PDB entry 7MX1 | X-ray diffraction, 1.64 A resolution | chains A and C

[Chain A]
Name: Serine/threonine-protein kinase PLK1
From: Homo sapiens
Notes: EC 2.7.11.21
UniProtKB: P53350 (PLK1_HUMAN); numbering as in UniProt (aligned over 371-603)
Chain sequence (237 residues; row label = number of the first residue in the row):
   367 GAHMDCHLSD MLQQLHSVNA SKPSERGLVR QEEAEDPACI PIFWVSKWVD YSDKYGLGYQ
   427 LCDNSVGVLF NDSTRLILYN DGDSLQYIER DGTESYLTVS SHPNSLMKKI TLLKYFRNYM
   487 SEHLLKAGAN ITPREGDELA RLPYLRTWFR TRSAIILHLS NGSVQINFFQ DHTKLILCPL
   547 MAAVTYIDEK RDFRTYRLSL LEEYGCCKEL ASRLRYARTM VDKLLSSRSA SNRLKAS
Not modelled in the structure: 367-371, 504-505, 594-603
Construct notes: expression tag (367-370)
Ligand contacts: ZOY (N-[(4S)-4,5-diamino-5-oxopentyl]-10-phenyldecanamide): V415, Y417, Y421, L478, Y481, F482, Y485, H489, L490, L491
UniProt features mapped onto this chain:
  - region: A493 to R507 (Linker), H538 to K540 (Important for interaction with phosphorylated proteins)
  - modified residue: S375 (Phosphoserine), S450 (Phosphoserine), T498 (Phosphothreonine)
  - cross-link: K492 (Glycyl lysine isopeptide (Lys-Gly) (interchain with G-Cter in ubiquitin))
  - mutagenesis: W414 (W414F: Abolishes interaction with CDC25C and reduces centrosomal localization; W414F: No effect on centrosomal localization, nor on S-phase progression; when asscociated with A-427 ...), V415 (V415A: Loss of centrosomal localization and of S-phase progression; when associated with A- 414 and A-427), L427 (L427A: No effect on centrosomal localization, nor on S-phase progression; when associated with A-414. Loss of centrosomal localization and of S-phase progression; when associated with A- 414 and A-415), K492 (K492R: Severe mitotic defects leading to prometaphase delay. Increased localization at kinetochores leading to increased levels of phosphorylated BUBR1), H538 (H538A: In pincer mutant; loss of centrosomal location and decreased interaction with phosphorylated CDC25C and BUB1; when associated with M-540), K540 (K540M: In pincer mutant; loss of centrosomal location and decreased interaction with phosphorylated CDC25C and BUB1; when associated with A-538)
Reported in the primary citation:
  - binding site for ZOY: Y485, H489
  - binding site for ZOY: Y417, Y421, L478, Y481, F482 (citing earlier work)

[Chain C]
Name: Ace-pro-leu-ala-ser-tpo
Chain sequence (6 residues; each row starts with the number of its first residue; numbering starts at 0):
     0 XPLAST
Covalent attachments: N-[(4S)-4,5-diamino-5-oxopentyl]-10-phenyldecanamide (ZOY) linked to A3, T5
Modified residues: ACE (acetyl group) at position 0; T5 (phosphothreonine; TPO)
Ligand contacts: ZOY (N-[(4S)-4,5-diamino-5-oxopentyl]-10-phenyldecanamide): P1, L2, S4

[Interface between chain A and chain C]
Contacting residue pairs (16; chain A residue first):
  K413(A) with S4(C)
  W414(A) with L2(C); A3(C); S4(C), hydrogen bond (backbone-backbone)
  V415(A) with L2(C)
  D416(A) with ACE_0(C); P1(C); L2(C), hydrogen bond (backbone-backbone)
  Y417(A) with P1(C), hydrophobic
  D419(A) with ACE_0(C)
  L490(A) with S4(C); T5(C)
  L491(A) with T5(C), hydrogen bond (backbone-backbone)
  R516(A) with L2(C)
  H538(A) with T5(C)
  K540(A) with T5(C)
Interface residues without a listed pair, chain A (12 interface residues in all): F534
Interface features reported in the paper:
  - interface residues, chain A: D416(A), L491(A)

[In short]
12 residues of chain A and 6 residues of chain C are in contact, with 3 hydrogen bonds. Main-chain hydrogen
bonds include W414(A)-S4(C), D416(A)-L2(C) and L491(A)-T5(C). Ligands of chain A: compound ZOY. The paper
reports a binding site for ZOY at Y485(A), H489(A) and Y417(A) among others; interface residues D416(A) and
L491(A).
Here chain A is Serine/threonine-protein kinase PLK1 (Homo sapiens) and chain C is Ace-pro-leu-ala-ser-tpo.
Entry 7MX1 (PLK-1 polo-box domain in complex with a high affinity macrocycle synthesized using a novel
glutamic acid ...) was determined by X-ray diffraction.
